PDB entry 4II7 | X-ray diffraction, 3.59 A resolution | chains A and B

Chain A (and B):
Molecule: FlaI ATPase
Source organism: Sulfolobus acidocaldarius
Notes: EC 3.6.1.4; chain B of this document is another copy of the same molecule, construct and numbering; everything in this record applies to it too
UniProtKB: Q4J9L0 (Q4J9L0_SULAC); residues 1-513 here = UniProt positions 1-513
Chain sequence (513 residues; each row starts with the number of its first residue):
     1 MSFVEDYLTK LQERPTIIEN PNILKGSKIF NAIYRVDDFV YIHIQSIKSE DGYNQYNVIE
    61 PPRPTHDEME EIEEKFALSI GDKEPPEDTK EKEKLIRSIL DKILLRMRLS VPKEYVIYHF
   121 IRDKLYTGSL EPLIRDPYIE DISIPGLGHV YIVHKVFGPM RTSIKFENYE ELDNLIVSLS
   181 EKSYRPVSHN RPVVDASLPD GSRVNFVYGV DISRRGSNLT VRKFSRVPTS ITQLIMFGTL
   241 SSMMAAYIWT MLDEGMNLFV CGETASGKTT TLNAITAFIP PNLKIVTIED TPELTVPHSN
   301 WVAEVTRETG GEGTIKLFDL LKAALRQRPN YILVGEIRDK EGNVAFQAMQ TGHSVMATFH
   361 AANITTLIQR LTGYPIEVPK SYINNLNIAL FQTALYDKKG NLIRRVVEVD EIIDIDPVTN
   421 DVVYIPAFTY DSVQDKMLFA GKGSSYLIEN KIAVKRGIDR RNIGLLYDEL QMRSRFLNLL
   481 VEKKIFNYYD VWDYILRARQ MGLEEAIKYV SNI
Not modelled in the structure: 1, 105-110, 224-225 (chain B: 1, 84-89, 224-225, 263-266)

Chain A / chain B interface:
Residue-residue contacts (54; chain A residue first):
  S49(A) - Q500(B)
  E50(A) - Q500(B)
  D51(A) - P281(B)
  D51(A) - N282(B)
  D51(A) - S299(B)  hydrogen bond
  D51(A) - L496(B)
  G52(A) - N282(B)
  Y53(A) - P281(B)
  Y53(A) - N282(B)  hydrogen bond (side chain-backbone)
  Y53(A) - L283(B)
  Y53(A) - N300(B)
  D141(A) - R328(B)  salt bridge
  S143(A) - K284(B)  hydrogen bond
  S143(A) - N300(B)
  P145(A) - N300(B)
  P145(A) - W301(B)
  P145(A) - V302(B)  hydrophobic
  Y151(A) - S299(B)
  Y151(A) - N300(B)
  P159(A) - N282(B)
  R161(A) - S299(B)
  H189(A) - R307(B)  hydrogen bond (backbone-side chain)
  N190(A) - R307(B)  hydrogen bond (backbone-side chain)
  N190(A) - G313(B)
  P192(A) - I315(B)  hydrophobic
  V193(A) - A323(B)  hydrophobic
  D195(A) - R326(B)  salt bridge
  N205(A) - Q327(B)  hydrogen bond
  V207(A) - E304(B)
  D211(A) - R185(B)  hydrogen bond (backbone-side chain)
  D211(A) - V305(B)
  D211(A) - R307(B)  salt bridge
  I212(A) - A303(B)
  I212(A) - E304(B)
  I212(A) - V305(B)  hydrogen bond (backbone-backbone)
  I212(A) - R307(B)
  S213(A) - A303(B)
  R214(A) - E289(B)  salt bridge
  R214(A) - P292(B)
  R214(A) - L294(B)  hydrogen bond (side chain-backbone)
  R214(A) - W301(B)
  R214(A) - A303(B)  hydrogen bond (backbone-backbone)
  R215(A) - W301(B)  hydrogen bond (side chain-backbone)
  N218(A) - V302(B)
  N218(A) - E304(B)  hydrogen bond
  T220(A) - K284(B)  hydrogen bond
  T220(A) - Q327(B)
  R222(A) - R326(B)  hydrogen bond (side chain-backbone)
  R222(A) - R328(B)
  E308(A) - K322(B)  salt bridge
  R338(A) - T351(B)
  Y374(A) - S381(B)
  Y396(A) - K455(B)
  Y396(A) - R456(B)
Interface residues without a listed pair, chain A (33 interface residues in all): E170, T264, E336
Interface residues without a listed pair, chain B (36 interface residues in all): K92, E293, L320, L325, Q347, G352, G457

Summary:
33 residues of chain A face 36 of chain B across their interface; the contacts include 14 hydrogen bonds and 5
salt bridges. Polar pairs include D141(A)-R328(B), D195(A)-R326(B) and D211(A)-R307(B).
Chain A and chain B are both FlaI ATPase (Sulfolobus acidocaldarius); the structure, Archaellum Assembly
ATPase FlaI, was determined by X-ray diffraction together with 4IHQ from the same study.
